5BXN - chains S and T of the 28 polymer chains in the assembly; structure by X-ray diffraction, 2.80 A resolution.

# Chain S
Molecule: Proteasome subunit alpha type-6
Organism: Saccharomyces cerevisiae (strain ATCC 204508 / S288c)
Notes: EC 3.4.25.1
UniProtKB: P40302 (PSA6_YEAST); residues 0-233 here correspond to UniProt positions 1-234 (UniProt number = residue number + 1)
Sequence (234 residues; numbered 0 to 233; the number before each row is that of its first residue; numbering starts at 0):
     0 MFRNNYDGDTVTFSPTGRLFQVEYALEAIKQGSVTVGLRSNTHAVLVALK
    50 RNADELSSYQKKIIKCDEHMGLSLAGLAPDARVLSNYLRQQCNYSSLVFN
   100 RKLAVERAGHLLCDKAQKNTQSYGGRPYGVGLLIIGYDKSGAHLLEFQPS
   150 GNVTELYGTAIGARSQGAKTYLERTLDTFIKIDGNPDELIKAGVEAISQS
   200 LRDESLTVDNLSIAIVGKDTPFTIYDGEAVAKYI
Not modelled in the structure: 0-2
UniProt features mapped onto this chain:
  - modified residue: Ser13 (Phosphoserine)
  - cross-link: Lys190 (Glycyl lysine isopeptide (Lys-Gly) (interchain with G-Cter in ubiquitin))

# Chain T
Molecule: Probable proteasome subunit alpha type-7
Organism: Saccharomyces cerevisiae (strain ATCC 204508 / S288c)
Notes: EC 3.4.25.1
UniProtKB: P21242 (PSA7_YEAST); residues -3 to 284 here correspond to UniProt positions 1-288 (UniProt number = residue number + 4)
Sequence (288 residues; numbered -3 to 284; the number before each row is that of its first residue; numbers below 1 keep their minus sign (Met-3 is residue -3)):
    -3 MTSIGTGYDLSNSVFSPDGRNFQVEYAVKAVENGTTSIGIKCNDGVVFAV
    47 EKLITSKLLVPQKNVKIQVVDRHIGCVYSGLIPDGRHLVNRGREEAASFK
    97 KLYKTPIPIPAFADRLGQYVQAHTLYNSVRPFGVSTIFGGVDKNGAHLYM
   147 LEPSGSYWGYKGAATGKGRQSAKAELEKLVDHHPEGLSAREAVKQAAKII
   197 YLAHEDNKEKDFELEISWCSLSETNGLHKFVKGDLLQEAIDFAQKEINGD
   247 DDEDEDDSDNVMSSDDENAPVATNANATTDQEGDIHLE
Not modelled in the structure: -3 to 1, 245-284
UniProt features mapped onto this chain:
  - modified residue: Thr-2 (N-acetylthreonine)

# Chain S / chain T interface
Residue-residue contacts (62):
  Asn4(S) - Leu6(T)
  Tyr5(S) - Asp5(T)  hydrogen bond
  Tyr5(S) - Leu6(T)  hydrophobic
  Thr9(S) - Arg126(T)
  Val10(S) - Gln19(T)
  Val10(S) - Asn123(T)
  Val10(S) - Ser124(T)
  Val10(S) - Val125(T)
  Val10(S) - Arg126(T)
  Thr11(S) - Leu6(T)
  Thr11(S) - Gln19(T)
  Phe12(S) - Gln19(T)
  Phe12(S) - Tyr22(T)  hydrophobic
  Phe12(S) - Ala23(T)  hydrophobic
  Phe12(S) - Leu77(T)  hydrophobic
  Phe12(S) - Arg126(T)
  Phe12(S) - Pro127(T)
  Phe12(S) - Gly129(T)
  Ser13(S) - Tyr22(T)
  Pro14(S) - Tyr22(T)  hydrophobic
  Pro14(S) - Lys25(T)
  Thr15(S) - Lys25(T)
  Gly16(S) - Tyr22(T)
  Gly16(S) - Lys25(T)
  Gly16(S) - Ala26(T)
  Leu18(S) - Leu77(T)  hydrophobic
  Leu18(S) - Arg126(T)
  His109(S) - Arg82(T)
  Cys112(S) - Arg82(T)
  Asp113(S) - Arg82(T)  salt bridge
  Asp113(S) - Asn86(T)
  Gln116(S) - Pro79(T)
  Gln116(S) - Asp80(T)
  Gln116(S) - His83(T)  hydrogen bond
  Thr119(S) - Arg126(T)  hydrogen bond (backbone-side chain)
  Gln120(S) - His119(T)
  Gln120(S) - Val125(T)
  Gln120(S) - Arg126(T)  hydrogen bond (backbone-backbone)
  Gln120(S) - Phe128(T)
  Ser121(S) - Ser124(T)
  Tyr122(S) - Ser124(T)  hydrogen bond (backbone-backbone)
  Ser149(S) - Pro79(T)
  Gly150(S) - Pro79(T)
  Asn151(S) - Ile78(T)
  Asn151(S) - Pro79(T)
  Thr153(S) - Leu55(T)
  Thr153(S) - Asn60(T)
  Glu154(S) - Val56(T)
  Glu154(S) - Lys59(T)
  Glu154(S) - Asn60(T)  hydrogen bond (backbone-side chain)
  Leu155(S) - Leu54(T)
  Leu155(S) - Leu55(T)
  Leu155(S) - Val56(T)
  Tyr156(S) - Leu54(T)  hydrogen bond (backbone-backbone)
  Tyr156(S) - Val56(T)
  Tyr156(S) - Pro57(T)
  Gly157(S) - Leu54(T)
  Lys168(S) - Leu54(T)
  Leu171(S) - Leu54(T)
  Glu172(S) - Ser52(T)  hydrogen bond
  Glu172(S) - Lys53(T)
  Leu175(S) - Lys53(T)
Other interface residues (no listed pair), chain S (34 interface residues in all): Arg38, Val152, Phe178

# Overview
The interface between chain S and chain T involves 34 residues on one side and 30 on the other; the contacts
include 8 hydrogen bonds and 1 salt bridge. Polar contacts include Asp113(S)-Arg82(T), Tyr5(S)-Asp5(T) and
Gln116(S)-His83(T).
Chain S is Proteasome subunit alpha type-6 and chain T is Probable proteasome subunit alpha type-7, both from
Saccharomyces cerevisiae (strain ATCC 204508 / S288c); the structure, Yeast 20S proteasome beta2-G170A mutant
in complex with Bortezomib, was determined by X-ray diffraction, deposited together with 5BXL.
